Entry 5CPF (X-ray diffraction, 3.41 A resolution); this record covers chains A and D of the 4 polymer chains in the assembly.

[Chain A (and D)]
Protein: Enoyl-[acyl-carrier-protein] reductase [NADH]
Source organism: Mycobacterium tuberculosis (strain CDC 1551 / Oshkosh)
Notes: EC 1.3.1.9; chain D of this document is another copy of the same molecule, construct and numbering; everything in this record applies to it too
UniProt: P9WGR0 (INHA_MYCTO); numbering as in UniProt (aligned over 1-269)
Chain sequence (289 residues; numbered -19 to 269; the number before each row is that of its first residue; numbers below 1 keep their minus sign (Met-19 is residue -19)):
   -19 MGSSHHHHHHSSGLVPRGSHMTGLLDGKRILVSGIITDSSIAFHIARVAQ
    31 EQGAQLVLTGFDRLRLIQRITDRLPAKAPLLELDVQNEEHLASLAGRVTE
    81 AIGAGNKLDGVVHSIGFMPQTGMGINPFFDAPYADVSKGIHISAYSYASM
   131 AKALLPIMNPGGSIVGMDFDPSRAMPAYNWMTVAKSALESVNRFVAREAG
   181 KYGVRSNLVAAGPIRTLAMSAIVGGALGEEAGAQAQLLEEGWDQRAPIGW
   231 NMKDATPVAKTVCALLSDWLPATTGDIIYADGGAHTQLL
Disordered / not traced: -19 to 2
Construct notes: initiating methionine (-19); expression tag (-18 to 0); engineered mutation Ala215 (Ile in P9WGR0)
Residues lining bound ligands:
  - 53K (2-(2-methylphenoxy)-5-[(4-phenyl-1H-1,2,3-triazol-1-yl)methyl]phenol): Gly96, Phe97, Met98, Met103, Phe149, Met155, Pro156, Ala157, Tyr158, Met161, Lys165, Pro193, Met199, Leu218
  - NAD (nicotinamide-adenine-dinucleotide): Gly14, Ile15, Ile16, Ser20, Ile21, Ala22, Phe41, Leu63, Asp64, Val65, Gln66, Ser94, Ile95, Gly96, Phe97, Ile122, Met147, Asp148, Phe149, Tyr158, Met161, Lys165, Ala191, Gly192, Pro193, Ile194, Thr196, Ala198, Met199
UniProt features mapped onto this chain:
  - binding site (NAD(+)): Ser20, Ile21, Asp64, Val65, Ile95, Gly96, Lys165, Ile194
  - binding site (substrate): Tyr158
  - site: Phe149 (May act as an intermediate that passes the hydride ion from NADH to the substrate), Tyr158 (Transition state stabilizer)
  - modified residue: Thr266 (Phosphothreonine)
From the paper describing this entry:
  - binding site for 53K: Val203
  - binding site for 53K: Ala215, Leu218 (from molecular simulation)

[How chain A and chain D interact]
Residue-residue contacts - 63 pairs, chain A then chain D:
  Phe108(A) with Ala128(D), hydrophobic; Phe174(D), hydrophobic; Glu178(D)
  Phe109(A) with Ala128(D); Ala131(D), hydrophobic; Lys132(D), hydrogen bond (backbone-side chain); Glu178(D)
  Asp110(A) with Lys132(D), salt bridge
  Ala111(A) with Tyr125(D), hydrogen bond (backbone-side chain)
  Pro112(A) with Tyr125(D)
  Tyr113(A) with Ser117(D), hydrogen bond; Ile120(D); His121(D); Tyr125(D), hydrogen bond (backbone-side chain)
  Ser117(A) with Tyr113(D), hydrogen bond (backbone-side chain); Ser117(D), hydrogen bond
  Ile120(A) with Tyr113(D)
  His121(A) with Tyr113(D), hydrogen bond (backbone-side chain)
  Tyr125(A) with Ala111(D), hydrogen bond (side chain-backbone); Pro112(D); Tyr113(D), hydrogen bond (side chain-backbone); Trp160(D), hydrophobic
  Ala128(A) with Phe109(D)
  Ala131(A) with Phe109(D), hydrophobic
  Lys132(A) with Phe109(D); Asp110(D)
  Leu135(A) with Phe109(D), hydrophobic
  Pro151(A) with Arg173(D), hydrogen bond (backbone-side chain)
  Ser152(A) with Arg173(D), hydrogen bond (backbone-side chain)
  Ala154(A) with Arg173(D); Phe174(D), hydrophobic
  Met155(A) with Phe174(D); Arg177(D)
  Pro156(A) with Arg177(D)
  Asn159(A) with Phe174(D)
  Trp160(A) with Tyr125(D), hydrophobic; Val171(D), hydrophobic
  Thr162(A) with Ser170(D); Phe174(D)
  Val163(A) with Ala167(D), hydrophobic; Ser170(D); Val171(D)
  Ser166(A) with Ser166(D), hydrogen bond (backbone-side chain); Ser170(D), hydrogen bond; Arg173(D)
  Ala167(A) with Val163(D)
  Ser170(A) with Thr162(D); Val163(D); Ser166(D), hydrogen bond
  Val171(A) with Trp160(D), hydrophobic; Val163(D), hydrophobic
  Arg173(A) with Pro151(D), hydrogen bond (side chain-backbone); Ser152(D), hydrogen bond (side chain-backbone); Ala154(D); Ser166(D)
  Phe174(A) with Phe108(D), hydrophobic; Ala154(D), hydrophobic; Met155(D); Asn159(D); Thr162(D)
  Val175(A) with Phe109(D), hydrophobic
  Arg177(A) with Pro156(D)
  Glu178(A) with Phe109(D)
Also at the interface, not in a pair above, chain A (34 interface residues in all): Val116, Arg153
Also at the interface, not in a pair above, chain D (34 interface residues in all): Val116, Leu135, Arg153, Val175

[Overview]
Chain A and chain D each contribute 34 residues to their interface, with 16 hydrogen bonds and 1 salt bridge.
Among the polar pairs are Asp110(A)-Lys132(D), Phe109(A)-Lys132(D) and Ala111(A)-Tyr125(D). Chain A binds NAD
and compound 53K. The paper reports a binding site for 53K at Val203(A), Ala215(A) and Leu218(A).
Both chains are Enoyl-[acyl-carrier-protein] reductase [NADH] (Mycobacterium tuberculosis (strain CDC 1551 /
Oshkosh)). Entry 5CPF (Compensation of the effect of isoleucine to alanine mutation by designed inhibition in
the InhA enzyme) was determined by X-ray diffraction, deposited together with 5CPB, 5COQ and 5CP8.
